PDB entry 7SRV | X-ray diffraction, 2.03 A resolution | chains A and D of the 6 polymer chains in the assembly

Chain A (and D):
Name: M17 leucyl aminopeptidase
Organism: Plasmodium falciparum
Notes: EC 3.4.11.1; chain D of this document is another copy of the same molecule, construct and numbering; everything in this record applies to it too
UniProtKB: Q8IL11 (Q8IL11_PLAF7); numbering as in UniProt (aligned over 85-605)
Amino-acid sequence (527 residues; each row starts with the number of its first residue):
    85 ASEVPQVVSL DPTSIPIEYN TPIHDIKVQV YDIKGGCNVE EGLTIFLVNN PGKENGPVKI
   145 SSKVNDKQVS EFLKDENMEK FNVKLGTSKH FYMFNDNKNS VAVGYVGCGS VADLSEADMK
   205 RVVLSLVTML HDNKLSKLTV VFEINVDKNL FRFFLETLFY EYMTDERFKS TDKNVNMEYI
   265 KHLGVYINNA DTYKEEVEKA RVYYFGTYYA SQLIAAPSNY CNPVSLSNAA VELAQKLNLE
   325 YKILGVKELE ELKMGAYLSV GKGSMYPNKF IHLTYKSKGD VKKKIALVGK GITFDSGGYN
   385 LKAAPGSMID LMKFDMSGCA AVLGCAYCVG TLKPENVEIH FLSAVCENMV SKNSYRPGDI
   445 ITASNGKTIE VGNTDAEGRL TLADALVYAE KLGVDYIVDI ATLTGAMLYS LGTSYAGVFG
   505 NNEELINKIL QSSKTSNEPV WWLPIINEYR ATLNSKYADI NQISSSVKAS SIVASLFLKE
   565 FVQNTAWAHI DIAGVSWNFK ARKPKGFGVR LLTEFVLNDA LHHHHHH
Unresolved in the structure: 85, 605-611 (chain D: 85-94, 256-258, 604-611)
Differences from the reference sequence: conflict Gln152 (Asn in Q8IL11), Gln515 (Asn in Q8IL11), Gln546 (Asn in Q8IL11); expression tag (606-611)
Ion coordination: Zn2+ site 1: Asp379, Asp394, Asp459, Glu461; Zn2+ site 2: Asp394, Met396, Asp399; Ca2+ near Thr486 (its only coordinating residue here)
Residues lining bound ligands: carbonate ion (CO3): Asp459, Ala460, Glu461, Gly462, Arg463, Leu487
UniProt features mapped onto this chain:
  - region: Asn384 to Ser401 (L13 loop)
  - active site: Lys386, Arg463
  - binding site (a peptide): Lys374, Asp379, Lys386, Asp399, Asp459
  - binding site (Zn(2+)): Lys374, Asp379, Asp394, Met396, Asp399, Asp459, Glu461
  - site: Lys386 (Essential for hexamer stabilization)
  - mutagenesis: Asp379 (D379A: 6.5-fold reduction in catalytic efficiency in the presence of Co(2+); 854-fold reduction in catalytic efficiency in the presence of Mn(2+); substrate affinity is slightly reduced ...), Lys386 (K386A: 100-fold decrease in catalytic efficiency. 2-fold decrease in substrate affinity. Loss of hexamer formation with formation of dimers and trimers), Ala387 (A387P: 16-fold decrease in catalytic efficiency. No effect on hexamer formation), Ala388 to Gly390 (8-fold decrease in catalytic efficiency. 3-fold decrease in substrate affinity. No effect on hexamer formation), Ala388 to Pro389 (13-fold decrease in catalytic efficiency. 1.5-fold decrease in substrate affinity. No effect on hexamer formation), Asp394 (D394A: 7.5-fold increase in catalytic efficiency. No effect on hexamer formation. 1.7-fold increase in substrate affinity), Glu461 (E461L: 6.5-fold reduction in catalytic efficiency in the presence of Co(2+); 854-fold reduction in catalytic efficiency in the presence of Mn(2+); substrate affinity is slightly reduced ...), Trp525 (W525A: Loss of catalytic activity and impairs oligomerization; when associated with A-533), Tyr533 (Y533A: Loss of catalytic activity and impairs oligomerization; when associated with A-525)
What the authors report for this chain:
  - conformationally variable residues (helix shift, loop rearrangement, side-chain flip): Val372 to Asp379, Lys386, Met392 to Ser401
  - Zn2+ coordination: Asp394, Met396, Asp399
  - mutagenesis - D394A (10-fold): increased catalytic activity
  - catalytic residues: Lys386 (citing earlier work)
  - mutagenesis - K386A, A387P: decreased catalytic activity
  - mutagenesis - K386A: unchanged stability
  - conformationally variable residues (loop rearrangement): Leu385 to Ser391 (from molecular simulation)

How chain A and chain D interact:
Pairs across the interface - 34 pairs, chain A then chain D:
  Phe156(A) with Tyr176(D); Met177(D), hydrophobic; Phe178(D), hydrophobic
  Asn161(A) with Phe178(D)
  Phe165(A) with Tyr176(D)
  Asn166(A) with Asn260(D)
  Thr171(A) with Asp216(D)
  Lys173(A) with Tyr176(D)
  His174(A) with His174(D); Phe175(D); Tyr176(D), hydrogen bond (backbone-backbone)
  Phe175(A) with Phe175(D); Tyr176(D)
  Tyr176(A) with Glu155(D); Phe156(D), hydrophobic; Asn161(D); Tyr176(D), hydrogen bond (backbone-backbone); Met177(D)
  Phe178(A) with Gln152(D); Glu155(D)
  Thr212(A) with Lys173(D), hydrogen bond (backbone-side chain)
  Met213(A) with Lys173(D)
  His215(A) with Lys173(D), hydrogen bond (backbone-side chain)
  Asp216(A) with Lys164(D); Phe165(D); Asn166(D), hydrogen bond; Thr171(D); Lys173(D)
  Asn217(A) with Lys164(D), hydrogen bond; Phe165(D)
  Lys218(A) with Lys164(D), hydrogen bond (backbone-backbone)
  Leu219(A) with Lys164(D)
  Asn260(A) with Asn139(D), hydrogen bond (side chain-backbone); Asn166(D)
Other interface residues (no listed pair), chain A (22 interface residues in all): Lys164, Lys168, Ser172, Ala186
Other interface residues (no listed pair), chain D (20 interface residues in all): Glu163, Lys218, Val259

In short:
22 residues of chain A face 20 of chain D across their interface; the contacts include 8 hydrogen bonds. Polar
pairs include Thr212(A)-Lys173(D), His215(A)-Lys173(D) and Asp216(A)-Asn166(D). Bound to chain A: carbonate
ion. The paper reports the catalytic residue Lys386(A); K386A and A387P of chain A reduce catalytic activity.
Chain A and chain D are both M17 leucyl aminopeptidase (Plasmodium falciparum); the structure, Metal dependent
activation of Plasmodium falciparum M17 aminopeptidase (inactive form), spacegroup P22121, was determined by
X-ray diffraction, deposited together with 7T3V.
